Entry 4QOK (X-ray diffraction, 3.00 A resolution); this record covers chains C and D of the 5 polymer chains in the assembly.

Chain C:
Protein: Melanoma antigen recognized by T-cells 1 marker peptide
UniProtKB: Q16655 (MAR1_HUMAN); residues 1-10 here correspond to UniProt positions 26-35 (UniProt number = residue number + 25)
Chain sequence (10 residues; row label = number of the first residue in the row):
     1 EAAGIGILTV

Chain D:
Protein: Mel5 TCR chain alpha
Organism: Homo sapiens
Chain sequence (194 residues; each row starts with the number of its first residue):
     2 QEVEQNSGPL SVPEGAIASL NCTYSDRGSQ SFFWYRQYSG KSPELIMFIY SNGDKEDGRF
    62 TAQLNKASQY VSLLIRDSQP SDSATYLCAV NVAGKSTFGD GTTLTVKPNI QNPDPAVYQL
   122 RDSKSSDKSV CLFTDFDSQT NVSQSKDSDV YITDKCVLDM RSMDFKSNSA VAWSNKSDFA
   182 CANAFNNSII PEDT
Disulfide bonds: Cys23-Cys89, Cys132-Cys182
What the authors report for this chain:
  - conformationally variable residues: Tyr51

Interface between chain C and chain D:
Residue-residue contacts (9):
  Glu1(C) with Gly29(D); Gln31(D), hydrogen bond
  Ala2(C) with Gln31(D), hydrogen bond (backbone-side chain)
  Ala3(C) with Gln31(D)
  Gly4(C) with Gln31(D), hydrogen bond (backbone-side chain); Asn92(D)
  Ile5(C) with Gln31(D); Ser32(D); Asn92(D)
Other interface residues (no listed pair), chain D (5 interface residues in all): Tyr51
The authors on this interface:
  - interface residues, chain C: Glu1(C), Ala2(C)

Summary:
Chain C and chain D each contribute 5 residues to their interface, with 3 hydrogen bonds. Polar pairs include
Glu1(C)-Gln31(D), Ala2(C)-Gln31(D) and Gly4(C)-Gln31(D). From the paper: interface residues Glu1(C) and
Ala2(C); conformational variability at Tyr51(D).
Here chain C is Melanoma antigen recognized by T-cells 1 marker peptide and chain D is Mel5 TCR chain alpha
(Homo sapiens). Entry 4QOK (Structural basis for ineffective T-cell responses to MHC anchor residue improved
heteroclitic peptides) was determined by X-ray diffraction.
